PDB entry 4DU3 | X-ray diffraction, 2.02 A resolution | chains A and T of the 3 polymer chains in the assembly

== Chain A ==
Name: DNA polymerase
Organism: Enterobacteria phage RB69
Notes: EC 2.7.7.7
UniProt: Q38087 (DPOL_BPR69); residue numbers follow UniProt; this construct covers 1-903
Chain sequence (903 residues; numbered 1 to 903; the number before each row is that of its first residue):
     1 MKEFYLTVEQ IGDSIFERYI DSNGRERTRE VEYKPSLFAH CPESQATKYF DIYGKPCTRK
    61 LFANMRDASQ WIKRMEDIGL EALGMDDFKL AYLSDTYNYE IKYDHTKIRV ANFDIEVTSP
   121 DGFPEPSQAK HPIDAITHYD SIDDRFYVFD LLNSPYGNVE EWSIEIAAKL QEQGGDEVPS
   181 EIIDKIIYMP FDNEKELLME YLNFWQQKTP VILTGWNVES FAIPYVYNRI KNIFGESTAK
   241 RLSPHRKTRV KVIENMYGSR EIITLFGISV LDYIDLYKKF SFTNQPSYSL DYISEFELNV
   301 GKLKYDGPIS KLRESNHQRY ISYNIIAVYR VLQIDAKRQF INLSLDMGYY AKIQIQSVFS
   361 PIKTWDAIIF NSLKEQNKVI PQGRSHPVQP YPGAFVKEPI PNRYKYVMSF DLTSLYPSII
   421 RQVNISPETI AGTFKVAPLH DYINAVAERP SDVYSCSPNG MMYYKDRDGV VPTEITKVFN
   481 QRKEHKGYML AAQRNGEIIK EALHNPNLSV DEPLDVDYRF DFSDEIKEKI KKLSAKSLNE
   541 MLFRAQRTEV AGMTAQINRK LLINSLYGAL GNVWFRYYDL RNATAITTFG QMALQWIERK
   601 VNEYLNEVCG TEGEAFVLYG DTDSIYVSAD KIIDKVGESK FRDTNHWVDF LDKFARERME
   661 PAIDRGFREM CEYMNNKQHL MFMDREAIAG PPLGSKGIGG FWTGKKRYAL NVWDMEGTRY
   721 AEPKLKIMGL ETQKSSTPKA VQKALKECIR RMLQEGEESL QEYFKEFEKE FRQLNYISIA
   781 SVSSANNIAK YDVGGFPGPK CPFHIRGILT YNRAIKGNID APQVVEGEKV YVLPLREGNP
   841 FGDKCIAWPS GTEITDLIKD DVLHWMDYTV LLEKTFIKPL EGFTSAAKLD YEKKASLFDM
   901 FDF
Disordered / not traced: 902-903
Differences from the reference sequence: conflict Ala222 (Asp in Q38087), Ala327 (Asp in Q38087)
Metal / ion sites: Ca2+ site 1 near Glu116 (its only coordinating residue here); Ca2+ site 2: Asp411, Leu412, Asp623 (together with 2'-deoxyadenosine 5'-triphosphate); Ca2+ site 3: Asp411, Asp623 (together with 2'-deoxyadenosine 5'-triphosphate); Ca2+ site 4: Asp411, Glu716; Ca2+ site 5: Asn505, Asn507, Lys531; Ca2+ site 6: Glu660, Asp684; Ca2+ site 7: Leu857, Asp860, Asp861
Small-molecule neighbours: 2'-deoxyadenosine 5'-triphosphate (DTP): Asp411, Leu412, Thr413, Ser414, Leu415, Tyr416, Pro417, Arg482, Lys486, Lys560, Leu561, Asn564, Tyr567, Thr622, Asp623
Swiss-Prot annotation at these positions:
  - region: Thr248 to Thr264 (Beta hairpin), Lys705 to Tyr708 (Binding of DNA in B-conformation), Leu897 to Phe903 (Interaction with the polymerase clamp)
  - binding site (Mg(2+)): Asp114, Glu116, Asp411, Leu412, Asp623
  - binding site (substrate): Ser414 to Tyr416, Arg482, Lys560
  - site: Asp621 (Optimization of metal coordination by the polymerase active site), Lys706 (Optimization of metal coordination by the polymerase active site), Asp714 (Essential for viral replication)
  - mutagenesis: Leu415 (L415A/G: Decreases base selectivity by several hundred fold; L415G/F: Increased misinsertion, increased mismatch extension and inefficient proofreading; L415M: No effect on base selectivity), Leu561 (L561A: No effect on the ability to recognize damaged DNA. Increase in probability of nucleotide incorporation), Ser565 (S565G: Increased incorporation efficiency of correct dNMPs; when associated with A-567), Tyr567 (Y567A: Inserts both dCMP and dAMP opposite 8-oxoG rapidly and with equal efficiency. 100-fold increase of dAMP and dGMP when situated opposite guanidinohydantoin ...), Asp621 (D621A: Drastic decrease in the efficiency of incorporation of dGMP), Lys706 (K706A: Almost complete loss of polymerase activity), Asp714 (D714A: Complete loss of viral replication)
From the paper describing this entry:
  - conformationally variable residues: Tyr567
  - mutagenesis - D621A (103 fold): decreased catalytic activity on dGMP opposite dC (citing earlier work)
  - mutagenesis - Y567A: unchanged catalytic activity on incorporation of dAMP opposite dT
  - mutagenesis - Y567A: unchanged catalytic activity on 2'-deoxyadenosine 5'-triphosphate
  - mutagenesis - K706A: abolished catalytic activity (citing earlier work)

== Chain T ==
Molecule: DNA template
Sequence (18 nucleotides; numbered 1 to 18; the number before each row is that of its first residue):
     1 TCATXTAAGC AGTCCGCG
Modified / non-standard residues: 4DU (1-(2-deoxy-5-O-phosphono-beta-D-erythro-pentofuranosyl)-1H-imidazo[4,5-c]pyridin-4-amine) at position 5

== Chain A / chain T interface ==
Contacting residue pairs (52; chain A residue first):
  Glu219(A) - DC2(T)  hydrogen bond to the base
  Ile253(A) - DC2(T)  phosphate contact
  Glu254(A) - DC2(T)  sugar contact
  Asn255(A) - DT1(T)  phosphate contact
  Asn255(A) - DC2(T)  phosphate contact
  Arg260(A) - DC2(T)  salt bridge to the phosphate
  Ile262(A) - DC2(T)  base contact
  Asp275(A) - DA3(T)  hydrogen bond to the base
  Phe359(A) - DA3(T)  base contact
  Ser360(A) - DA3(T)  phosphate contact
  Ser360(A) - DT4(T)  hydrogen bond to the phosphate
  Pro361(A) - DA3(T)  phosphate contact
  Pro361(A) - DT4(T)  sugar contact
  Ile362(A) - DT4(T)  hydrogen bond to the phosphate
  Tyr391(A) - 4DU_5(T)  phosphate contact
  Tyr391(A) - DT6(T)  sugar contact
  Pro392(A) - DT6(T)  phosphate contact
  Pro392(A) - DA7(T)  phosphate contact
  Gly393(A) - DT6(T)  hydrogen bond to the phosphate
  Gly393(A) - DA7(T)  hydrogen bond to the phosphate
  Ala394(A) - DA7(T)  sugar contact
  Val396(A) - DA7(T)  phosphate contact
  Val396(A) - DA8(T)  phosphate contact
  Leu561(A) - DT4(T)  base contact
  Asn564(A) - DT4(T)  base contact
  Ser565(A) - DT4(T)  base contact
  Tyr567(A) - 4DU_5(T)  sugar contact
  Gly568(A) - DT4(T)  base contact
  Gly568(A) - 4DU_5(T)  sugar contact
  Ala569(A) - DT4(T)  sugar contact
  Gly571(A) - 4DU_5(T)  sugar contact
  Asn572(A) - DT4(T)  hydrogen bond to the phosphate
  Asn572(A) - 4DU_5(T)  hydrogen bond to the phosphate
  Lys705(A) - DA8(T)  salt bridge to the phosphate
  Lys705(A) - DG9(T)  sugar contact
  Lys706(A) - DA7(T)  base contact
  Lys706(A) - DA8(T)  sugar contact
  Arg707(A) - DG9(T)  phosphate contact
  Arg707(A) - DC10(T)  salt bridge to the phosphate
  Glu731(A) - DC10(T)  sugar contact
  Ser784(A) - DT1(T)  hydrogen bond to the base
  Asn786(A) - DT1(T)  base contact
  Pro799(A) - DC14(T)  phosphate contact
  Lys800(A) - DT13(T)  base contact
  Lys800(A) - DC14(T)  hydrogen bond to the phosphate
  Cys801(A) - DT13(T)  sugar contact
  Phe803(A) - DG12(T)  sugar contact
  Gly827(A) - DT1(T)  hydrogen bond to the base
  Lys829(A) - DT1(T)  base contact
  Lys844(A) - DT13(T)  salt bridge to the phosphate
  Lys874(A) - DG12(T)  salt bridge to the phosphate
  Lys878(A) - DA11(T)  salt bridge to the phosphate
Other interface residues (no listed pair), chain A (48 interface residues in all): Lys278, Lys279, Lys363, Gln389, Pro390, Glu398, Lys734, Gly798, Arg806

== Overview ==
48 residues of chain A face 14 of chain T across their interface, with 11 hydrogen bonds and 6 salt bridges.
Polar pairs include Glu219(A)-DC2(T), Asp275(A)-DA3(T) and Ser784(A)-DT1(T). From the paper: D621A of chain A
reduces catalytic activity on dGMP opposite dC; conformational variability at Tyr567(A); 3 substitutions were
tested in all.
Chain A is DNA polymerase (Enterobacteria phage RB69) and chain T is DNA template; the structure, RB69 DNA
Polymerase Ternary Complex with dDTP Opposite dT with 3-Deaza-adenine at the N-1 Position of ..., was
determined by X-ray diffraction, deposited together with 4DU1, 4DU4 and 4E3S.
